6XP5 - chains F and V of the 15 polymer chains in the assembly; structure by electron microscopy, 4.20 A resolution (low resolution: residue-level contacts below are approximate; hydrogen-bond / salt-bridge calls are withheld).

[Chain F]
Name: Mediator of RNA polymerase II transcription subunit 6
Organism: Chaetomium thermophilum (strain DSM 1495 / CBS 144.50 / IMI 039719)
UniProtKB: G0SGT8 (G0SGT8_CHATD); the construct has insertions or renumbered stretches relative to UniProt, so the offset changes along the chain: 1-135 = UniProt 1-135; 137-170 = UniProt 136-169; 192-314 = UniProt 214-336
Chain sequence (337 residues; row label = number of the first residue in the row; note: 21 numbers in that range are skipped by the numbering (no residue carries them; nothing is unmodelled there); a row labelled like 170A-170Z holds insertion residues (170A, then the next letters in order)):
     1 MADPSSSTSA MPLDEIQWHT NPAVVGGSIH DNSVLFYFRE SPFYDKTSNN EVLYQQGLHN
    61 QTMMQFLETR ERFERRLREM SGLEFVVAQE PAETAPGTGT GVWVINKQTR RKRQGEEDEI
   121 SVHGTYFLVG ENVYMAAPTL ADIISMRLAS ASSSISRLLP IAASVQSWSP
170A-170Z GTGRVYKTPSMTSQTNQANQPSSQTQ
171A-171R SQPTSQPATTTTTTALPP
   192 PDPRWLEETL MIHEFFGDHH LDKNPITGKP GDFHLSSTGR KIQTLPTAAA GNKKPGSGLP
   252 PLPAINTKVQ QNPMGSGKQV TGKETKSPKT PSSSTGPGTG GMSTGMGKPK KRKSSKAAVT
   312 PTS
Not modelled in the structure: 1-12, 70-76, 91-97, 113-116, 170A-170Z, 171A-171R, 208-314
Construct notes: insertion (136); conflict Phe206 (Thr228 in G0SGT8)

[Chain V]
Name: Med22
Organism: Chaetomium thermophilum (strain DSM 1495 / CBS 144.50 / IMI 039719)
UniProtKB: G0S3J8 (G0S3J8_CHATD); the construct has insertions or renumbered stretches relative to UniProt, so the offset changes along the chain: 1-77 = UniProt 1-77; 79-169 = UniProt 78-168
Chain sequence (169 residues; row label = number of the first residue in the row):
     1 MDRDQGASDN LLERKNILIA SIMTSYRDLI THATSPITSA TASPGHAGYS SMALSTAIHA
    61 AVKYTEDLLS LTRTLREALW VVGPLTGPGE KDAQAEEGMA KDAEVVWDVL NEMRDRERER
   121 MMAALMEGDT RVRGAVRFER GDVEVVVAGQ GQQIEMGRGV NGEVKSEGA
Not modelled in the structure: 1-12, 125-169
Construct notes: insertion (78)

[How chain F and chain V interact]
Contacting residue pairs (17):
  Arg147(F) - Pro44(V)
  Arg147(F) - Gly45(V)
  Ser150(F) - Gly48(V)
  Ser150(F) - Tyr49(V)
  Ser150(F) - Met52(V)
  Ser153(F) - Met52(V)
  Ser154(F) - Met52(V)
  Arg157(F) - His59(V)
  Val165(F) - Arg73(V)
  Gln166(F) - Leu69(V)
  Gln166(F) - Thr72(V)
  Gln166(F) - Arg73(V)
  Ser167(F) - Thr65(V)
  Trp168(F) - Val62(V)
  Trp168(F) - Lys63(V)
  Trp168(F) - Thr65(V)
  Trp168(F) - Glu66(V)
Also at the interface, not in a pair above, chain F (10 interface residues in all): Ile143
Also at the interface, not in a pair above, chain V (16 interface residues in all): Ser55, Thr56, Tyr64

[Overview]
The interface between chain F and chain V involves 10 residues on one side and 16 on the other.
Here chain F is Mediator of RNA polymerase II transcription subunit 6 and chain V is Med22, both from
Chaetomium thermophilum (strain DSM 1495 / CBS 144.50 / IMI 039719). Entry 6XP5 (Head-Middle module of
Mediator) was determined by electron microscopy together with 7JMN from the same study.
